PDB entry 6IFR | electron microscopy, 3.40 A resolution | chains G and J of the 10 polymer chains in the assembly

[Chain G]
Molecule: Type III-A CRISPR-associated RAMP protein Csm3
Source organism: Streptococcus thermophilus ND03
Reference sequence: A0A2U2M035 (A0A2U2M035_STRTR); residues 1-220 here = UniProt positions 1-220
Chain sequence (220 residues; row label = number of the first residue in the row):
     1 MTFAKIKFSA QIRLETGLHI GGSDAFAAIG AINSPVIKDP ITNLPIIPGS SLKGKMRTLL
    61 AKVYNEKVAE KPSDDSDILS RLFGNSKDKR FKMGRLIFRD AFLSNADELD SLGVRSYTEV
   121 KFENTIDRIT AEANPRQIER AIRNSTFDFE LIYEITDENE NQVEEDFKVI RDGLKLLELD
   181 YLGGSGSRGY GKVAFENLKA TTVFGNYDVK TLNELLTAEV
Disordered / not traced: 1, 219-220
Sequence notes: engineered mutation Asn-33 (Asp in A0A2U2M035)

[Chain J]
Molecule: type III-A CRISPR-Cas interference complex, NTR
Sequence (43 nucleotides; each row starts with the number of its first residue):
     1 GGUAGGAAUG GGUAAUUAUA GCGAGCUAGA AAGCGUUUCC GUC
Disordered / not traced: 1-6, 42-43

[How chain G and chain J interact]
Contacting residue pairs (16):
  Ala-28(G) with A18(J), phosphate contact
  Ile-29(G) with U17(J), sugar contact; A18(J), phosphate contact
  Gly-30(G) with U17(J), sugar contact; A18(J), hydrogen bond to the phosphate
  Asn-33(G) with A18(J), hydrogen bond to the phosphate
  Ser-34(G) with A18(J), base contact
  Lys-87(G) with C26(J), hydrogen bond to the sugar
  Ala-133(G) with U16(J), hydrogen bond to the sugar
  Asn-134(G) with U16(J), sugar contact; A18(J), hydrogen bond to the sugar; U19(J), hydrogen bond to the sugar
  Pro-135(G) with U16(J), base contact; U17(J), sugar contact; A18(J), sugar contact
  Arg-136(G) with A18(J), base contact
Also at the interface, not in a pair above, chain G (13 interface residues in all): Ala-31, Thr-125, Gln-137
Also at the interface, not in a pair above, chain J (6 interface residues in all): A15

[Summary]
13 residues of chain G face 6 of chain J across their interface, with 6 hydrogen bonds. Among the polar pairs
are Lys-87(G)/C26(J), Ala-133(G)/U16(J) and Asn-134(G)/A18(J).
Chain G is Type III-A CRISPR-associated RAMP protein Csm3 (Streptococcus thermophilus ND03) and chain J is
type III-A CRISPR-Cas interference complex, NTR; the structure, Type III-A Csm complex, Cryo-EM structure of
Csm-NTR, ATP bound, was determined by electron microscopy, deposited together with 6IFK, 6IFL, 6IFN, 6IFU,
6IFY, 6IFZ and 6IG0.
